Entry 7JX5 (X-ray diffraction, 1.10 A resolution); this record covers chains A and B of the 3 polymer chains in the assembly.

== Chain A (and B) ==
Protein: Collagen mimetic peptide with N-Phenylalanine guest
Notes: engineered mutation(s): P11(NP9); chain B of this document is another copy of the same molecule, construct and numbering; everything in this record applies to it too
Sequence (23 residues; row label = number of the first residue in the row; numbering starts at 0):
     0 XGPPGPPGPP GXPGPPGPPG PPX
Modified positions: ACE (acetyl group) at position 0, 04Q (N-benzylglycine) at position 11, NH2 (amino group) at position 22; Pro-3, Pro-6, Pro-9, Pro-12, Pro-15, Pro-18, Pro-21 (4-hydroxyproline; HYP)

== Interface between chain A and chain B ==
Contacting residue pairs (50):
  ACE_0(A) / ACE_0(B)
  ACE_0(A) / Gly-1(B)
  Gly-1(A) / ACE_0(B)
  Gly-1(A) / Gly-1(B)
  Gly-1(A) / Pro-2(B)
  Pro-2(A) / Gly-1(B)
  Pro-2(A) / Pro-2(B)
  Pro-3(A) / Pro-2(B)
  Gly-4(A) / Pro-2(B)  hydrogen bond (backbone-backbone)
  Gly-4(A) / Pro-3(B)
  Gly-4(A) / Gly-4(B)
  Gly-4(A) / Pro-5(B)
  Pro-5(A) / Gly-4(B)
  Pro-5(A) / Pro-5(B)
  Pro-6(A) / Pro-5(B)
  Gly-7(A) / Pro-5(B)  hydrogen bond (backbone-backbone)
  Gly-7(A) / Gly-7(B)
  Gly-7(A) / Pro-8(B)
  Pro-8(A) / Gly-7(B)
  Pro-9(A) / Pro-8(B)
  Pro-9(A) / 04Q_11(B)
  Gly-10(A) / Pro-8(B)  hydrogen bond (backbone-backbone)
  Gly-10(A) / Pro-9(B)
  Gly-10(A) / Gly-10(B)
  Gly-10(A) / 04Q_11(B)
  04Q_11(A) / Gly-10(B)
  Pro-12(A) / 04Q_11(B)
  Pro-12(A) / Pro-12(B)
  Gly-13(A) / 04Q_11(B)  hydrogen bond (backbone-backbone)
  Gly-13(A) / Pro-12(B)
  Gly-13(A) / Gly-13(B)
  Gly-13(A) / Pro-14(B)
  Pro-14(A) / Gly-13(B)
  Pro-15(A) / Pro-14(B)
  Gly-16(A) / Pro-14(B)  hydrogen bond (backbone-backbone)
  Gly-16(A) / Pro-15(B)
  Gly-16(A) / Gly-16(B)
  Gly-16(A) / Pro-17(B)
  Pro-17(A) / Gly-16(B)
  Pro-18(A) / Pro-17(B)
  Gly-19(A) / Pro-17(B)  hydrogen bond (backbone-backbone)
  Gly-19(A) / Pro-18(B)
  Gly-19(A) / Gly-19(B)
  Gly-19(A) / Pro-20(B)
  Pro-20(A) / Gly-19(B)
  Pro-21(A) / Pro-20(B)
  Pro-21(A) / Pro-21(B)
  NH2_22(A) / Pro-20(B)  hydrogen bond (backbone-backbone)
  NH2_22(A) / Pro-21(B)
  NH2_22(A) / NH2_22(B)
Also at the interface, not in a pair above, chain B (23 interface residues in all): Pro-6

== Overview ==
Chain A and chain B each contribute 23 residues to their interface; the contacts include 7 hydrogen bonds.
Main-chain hydrogen bonds include Gly-4(A)/Pro-2(B), Gly-7(A)/Pro-5(B) and Gly-10(A)/Pro-8(B).
Both chains are Collagen mimetic peptide with N-Phenylalanine guest. Entry 7JX5 (Crystal Structure of
N-Phenylalanine Peptoid-modified Collagen Triple Helix) was determined by X-ray diffraction (same publication
as 7JX4).
